Entry 6A5O (electron microscopy, 9.90 A resolution (very low resolution: no residue pairs are listed; an interface is given only as per-side residue counts)); this record covers chains T and g of the 23 polymer chains in the assembly.

== Chain T ==
Molecule: 198-nt DNA strand
Sequence (198 nucleotides; row label = number of the first residue in the row; numbers below 1 keep their minus sign (DA-72 is residue -72)):
   -72 ATCAGAATCCCGGTGCCGAGGCCGCTCAATTGGTCGTAGACAGCTCTAGC
   -22 ACCGCTTAAACGCACGTACGCGCTGTCCCCCGCGTTTTAACCGCCAAGGG
    28 GATTACACCCAAGACACCAGGCACGAGACAGAAAAAAACAACGAAAACGG
    78 CCACCACCCAAACACACCAAACACAAGAGCTAATTGACTGACGTAAGC
Not modelled in the structure: 106-125

== Chain g ==
Name: Histone H2A type 1-B/E
Organism: Homo sapiens
Reference sequence: P04908 (H2A1B_HUMAN); residues 0-129 here correspond to UniProt positions 1-130 (UniProt number = residue number + 1)
Sequence (133 residues; row label = number of the first residue in the row; numbers below 1 keep their minus sign (Gly-3 is residue -3)):
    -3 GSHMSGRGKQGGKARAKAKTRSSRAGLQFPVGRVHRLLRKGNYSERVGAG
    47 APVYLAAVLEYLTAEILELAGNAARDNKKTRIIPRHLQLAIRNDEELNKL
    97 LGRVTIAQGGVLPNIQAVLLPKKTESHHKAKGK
Not modelled in the structure: -3 to 13, 119-129
Construct notes: expression tag (-3 to -1)
Curated features (UniProtKB/Swiss-Prot):
  - modified residue: Ser1 (N-acetylserine), Arg3 (Citrulline), Lys5 (N6-(2-hydroxyisobutyryl)lysine), Lys9 (N6-(2-hydroxyisobutyryl)lysine), Lys13 (N6-(beta-hydroxybutyryl)lysine), Lys36 (N6-(2-hydroxyisobutyryl)lysine), Lys74 (N6-(2-hydroxyisobutyryl)lysine), Lys75 (N6-(2-hydroxyisobutyryl)lysine), Lys95 (N6-(2-hydroxyisobutyryl)lysine), Gln104 (N5-methylglutamine), Lys118 (N6-(2-hydroxyisobutyryl)lysine), Lys119 (N6-crotonyllysine), Thr120 (Phosphothreonine), Lys125 (N6-crotonyllysine)
  - cross-link (Glycyl lysine isopeptide (Lys-Gly)): Lys13 (interchain with G-Cter in ubiquitin), Lys15 (interchain with G-Cter in ubiquitin), Lys119 (interchain with G-Cter in ubiquitin)

== How chain T and chain g interact ==
At this resolution (10 A) residue pairs are not listed: 7 residues of chain T and 9 of chain g lie at the interface.

== Overview ==
The interface between chain T and chain g involves 7 residues on one side and 9 on the other.
Here chain T is a 198-nt DNA strand and chain g is Histone H2A type 1-B/E (Homo sapiens). Entry 6A5O (RNA
polymerase II elongation complex stalled at SHL(-6) of the nucleosome) was determined by electron microscopy
together with 6A5L, 6A5P, 6A5R, 6A5T, 6A5U and 6INQ from the same study.
